1QJ7 - chains A and B of the 3 polymer chains in the assembly; structure by X-ray diffraction, 2.20 A resolution.

[Chain A]
Molecule: Thrombin
From: Homo sapiens
Notes: EC 3.4.21.5; fragment: alpha thrombin, residues 328-363
UniProt: P00734 (THRB_HUMAN); residues 1-14 here correspond to UniProt positions 336-349 (UniProt number = residue number + 335)
Chain sequence (36 residues; each row starts with the number of its first residue; a row labelled like 14A-14M holds insertion residues (14A, then the next letters in order)):
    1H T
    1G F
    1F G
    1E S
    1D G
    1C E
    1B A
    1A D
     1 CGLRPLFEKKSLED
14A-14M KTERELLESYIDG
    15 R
Curated features (UniProtKB/Swiss-Prot):
  - site: Arg15 (Cleavage)

[Chain B]
Molecule: Thrombin
From: Homo sapiens
Notes: EC 3.4.21.5; fragment: alpha thrombin, residues 364-622
UniProt: P00734 (THRB_HUMAN); the construct lacks a stretch of the UniProt sequence, so the offset changes along the chain: 16-37 = UniProt 364-385; 38-60 = UniProt 387-409; 61-77 = UniProt 419-435; 78-97 = UniProt 437-456; 7 more segments
Chain sequence (259 residues; each row starts with the number of its first residue; note: 1 number in that range is skipped by the numbering (no residue carries it; nothing is unmodelled there); a row labelled like 60A-60I holds insertion residues (60A, then the next letters in order)):
    16 IVEGSDAEIGMSPWQVMLFRKS
   37A P
    38 QELLCGASLISDRWVLTAAHCLL
60A-60I YPPWDKNFT
    61 ENDLLVRIGKHSRTRYE
   77A R
    78 NIEKISMLEKIYIHPRYNWR
   97A E
    98 NLDRDIALMKLKKPVAFSDYIHPVCLPDRETA
129A-129C ASL
   130 LQAGYKGRVTGWGNLKETWT
149A-149E ANVGK
   150 GQPSVLQVVNLPIVERPVCKDSTRIRITDNMFCA
  184A G
   184 YKP
186A-186D DEGK
   187 RGDACEGDSGGPFVMKSP
204A-204B FN
   205 NRWYQMGIVSWGE
   219 GC
  221A D
   221 RDGKYGFYTHVFRLKKWIQKVIDQFGE
Cystine bridges: Cys42-Cys58, Cys168-Cys182, Cys191-Cys220
Glycans and other covalent adducts: gr179849 (GR1) linked to Ser195
Residues lining bound ligands: gr179849 (GR1; 6-carbamimidoyl-2-[5-(3-diethylcarbamoyl-phenyl)-2-hydroxy-indan-1-yl]-hexanoic acid): His57, Tyr60A, Trp60D, Trp96, Arg97, Glu97A, Asn98, Leu99, Trp148, Ile174, Asp189, Ala190, Cys191, Glu192, Gly193, Asp194, Val213, Ser214, Trp215, Gly216, Glu217, Gly219, Cys220, Gly226
Curated features (UniProtKB/Swiss-Prot):
  - region: Ala183 to Val200 (High affinity receptor-binding region which is also known as the TP508 peptide)
  - active site (Charge relay system): His57, Asp102, Ser195
  - glycosylation: Asn60G (N-linked (GlcNAc...) (complex) asparagine)

[Interface between chain A and chain B]
Cross-chain cystine bridges: Cys1(A)-Cys122(B)
Pairs across the interface (64; chain A residue first):
  Cys1(A) - Pro120(B)
  Cys1(A) - Val121(B)
  Cys1(A) - Cys122(B)  disulfide
  Cys1(A) - Arg206(B)  hydrogen bond (backbone-side chain)
  Asp1A(A) - His119(B)  hydrogen bond (backbone-side chain)
  Asp1A(A) - Arg206(B)
  Ala1B(A) - Arg206(B)  hydrogen bond (backbone-side chain)
  Glu1C(A) - Ile47(B)
  Glu1C(A) - Ser48(B)
  Glu1C(A) - Pro120(B)
  Ser1E(A) - Ser48(B)
  Gly2(A) - Pro120(B)  hydrogen bond (backbone-backbone)
  Gly2(A) - Val121(B)
  Gly2(A) - Cys122(B)
  Gly2(A) - Arg206(B)
  Gly2(A) - Trp207(B)  hydrogen bond (backbone-backbone)
  Leu3(A) - His119(B)  hydrogen bond (backbone-side chain)
  Leu3(A) - Asn205(B)
  Leu3(A) - Arg206(B)
  Arg4(A) - Gly25(B)
  Arg4(A) - Met26(B)  hydrogen bond (side chain-backbone)
  Arg4(A) - Pro28(B)
  Arg4(A) - Trp29(B)
  Arg4(A) - Arg137(B)
  Arg4(A) - Trp207(B)
  Pro5(A) - Ser115(B)
  Pro5(A) - Asp116(B)
  Pro5(A) - His119(B)
  Leu6(A) - Asp116(B)
  Phe7(A) - Glu23(B)
  Phe7(A) - Ile24(B)
  Phe7(A) - Gly25(B)
  Phe7(A) - Met26(B)
  Glu8(A) - Lys202(B)  salt bridge
  Glu8(A) - Asn205(B)
  Glu8(A) - Trp207(B)  hydrogen bond
  Asp14(A) - Glu23(B)
  Asp14(A) - Met26(B)
  Asp14(A) - Arg137(B)  salt bridge
  Lys14A(A) - Ser20(B)  hydrogen bond
  Lys14A(A) - Glu23(B)  hydrogen bond (backbone-side chain)
  Thr14B(A) - Arg137(B)  hydrogen bond
  Thr14B(A) - Asn159(B)  hydrogen bond
  Glu14C(A) - Arg137(B)
  Glu14C(A) - Lys202(B)  salt bridge
  Glu14E(A) - Lys135(B)  salt bridge
  Glu14E(A) - Asn159(B)  hydrogen bond
  Glu14E(A) - Tyr184(B)  hydrogen bond
  Leu14F(A) - Lys135(B)
  Leu14F(A) - Gly136(B)
  Leu14F(A) - Asn159(B)
  Leu14F(A) - Trp207(B)  hydrophobic
  Leu14G(A) - Lys202(B)
  Leu14G(A) - Pro204(B)  hydrophobic
  Ser14I(A) - Gly133(B)
  Ser14I(A) - Tyr134(B)
  Ser14I(A) - Lys135(B)  hydrogen bond (side chain-backbone)
  Tyr14J(A) - Tyr134(B)  hydrophobic
  Tyr14J(A) - Lys135(B)  hydrogen bond (side chain-backbone)
  Tyr14J(A) - Met201(B)
  Tyr14J(A) - Lys202(B)  hydrogen bond (side chain-backbone)
  Tyr14J(A) - Pro204(B)
  Ile14K(A) - Tyr134(B)
  Arg15(A) - Pro204(B)
Also at the interface, not in a pair above, chain A (24 interface residues in all): Lys9
Also at the interface, not in a pair above, chain B (32 interface residues in all): Phe114, Tyr117, Ser203, Ile242

[In short]
24 residues of chain A face 32 of chain B across their interface, with 1 disulfide bond, 17 hydrogen bonds and
4 salt bridges. Polar contacts include Glu8(A)-Lys202(B), Glu14E(A)-Lys135(B) and Asp14(A)-Arg137(B).
Covalently linked gr179849: at Ser195(B). UniProt lists 3 active-site residues on chain B.
Chain A is Thrombin and chain B is Thrombin, both from Homo sapiens; the structure, Novel Covalent Active Site
Thrombin Inhibitors, was determined by X-ray diffraction together with 1QJ1, 1QJ6 and 1QHR from the same
study.
